Entry 9NQU (electron microscopy, 3.16 A resolution); this record covers chains E and J of the 11 polymer chains in the assembly.

== Chain E ==
Molecule: Histone H3.2
From: Homo sapiens
UniProt: Q71DI3 (H32_HUMAN); residues 1-135 here correspond to UniProt positions 2-136 (UniProt number = residue number + 1)
Sequence (135 residues; row label = number of the first residue in the row):
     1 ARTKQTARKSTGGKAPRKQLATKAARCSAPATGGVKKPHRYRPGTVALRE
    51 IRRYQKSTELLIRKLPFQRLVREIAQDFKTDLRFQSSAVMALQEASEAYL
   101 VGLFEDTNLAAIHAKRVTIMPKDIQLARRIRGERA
Not modelled in the structure: 1-14, 135
Differences from the reference sequence: conflict Cys27 (Lys28 in Q71DI3), Ala110 (Cys111 in Q71DI3)
Curated features (UniProtKB/Swiss-Prot):
  - modified residue: Arg2 (Asymmetric dimethylarginine), Thr3 (Phosphothreonine), Lys4 (Allysine), Gln5 (5-glutamyl dopamine), Thr6 (Phosphothreonine), Arg8 (Citrulline), Lys9 (N6,N6,N6-trimethyllysine), Ser10 (ADP-ribosylserine), Thr11 (Phosphothreonine), Lys14 (N6-(2-hydroxyisobutyryl)lysine), Arg17 (Asymmetric dimethylarginine), Lys18 (N6-(2-hydroxyisobutyryl)lysine), Lys23 (N6-(2-hydroxyisobutyryl)lysine), Arg26 (Citrulline), Ser28 (ADP-ribosylserine), Lys36 (N6,N6,N6-trimethyllysine), Lys37 (N6-methyllysine), Tyr41 (Phosphotyrosine), Lys56 (N6,N6,N6-trimethyllysine), Ser57 (Phosphoserine) and 7 more in UniProt
  - lipidation: Lys18 (N6-decanoyllysine)
Covalently attached groups: N-heptanoyl-N-hydroxy-beta-alanine (OH0) linked to Cys27

== Chain J ==
Molecule: 185-nt DNA strand
From: synthetic construct
Sequence (185 nucleotides; numbered -92 to 92; the number before each row is that of its first residue; numbers below 1 keep their minus sign (DA-92 is residue -92)):
   -92 ATCGCTGTTCAATACATGCACAGGATGTATATATCTGACACGTGCCTGGA
   -42 GACTAGGGAGTAATCCCCTTGGCGGTTAAAACGCGGGGGACAGCGCGTAC
     8 GTGCGTTTAAGCGGTGCTAGAGCTGTCTACGACCAATTGAGCGGCCTCGG
    58 CACCGGGATTCTCCAGGGCGGCCGCGTATAGGGAT

== Chain E / chain J interface ==
Residue-residue contacts (25):
  Ala15(E) - DC82(J)  phosphate contact
  Arg40(E) - DG-8(J)  base contact
  Tyr41(E) - DT69(J)  phosphate contact
  Tyr41(E) - DC70(J)  phosphate contact
  Arg42(E) - DG-5(J)  salt bridge to the phosphate
  Arg42(E) - DC70(J)  salt bridge to the phosphate
  Arg42(E) - DC71(J)  phosphate contact
  Pro43(E) - DG-5(J)  sugar contact
  Thr45(E) - DT69(J)  phosphate contact
  Thr45(E) - DC70(J)  phosphate contact
  Arg63(E) - DA-13(J)  salt bridge to the phosphate
  Arg72(E) - DT-23(J)  salt bridge to the phosphate
  Arg83(E) - DT-24(J)  hydrogen bond to the base
  Arg83(E) - DT-23(J)  hydrogen bond to the sugar
  Phe84(E) - DT-24(J)  sugar contact
  Phe84(E) - DT-23(J)  hydrogen bond to the phosphate
  Gln85(E) - DT-24(J)  phosphate contact
  Ser86(E) - DT-24(J)  hydrogen bond to the phosphate
  Arg116(E) - DA-3(J)  phosphate contact
  Arg116(E) - DC-2(J)  phosphate contact
  Val117(E) - DA-3(J)  hydrogen bond to the phosphate
  Thr118(E) - DG-4(J)  phosphate contact
  Thr118(E) - DA-3(J)  hydrogen bond to the phosphate
  Met120(E) - DA-3(J)  phosphate contact
  Met120(E) - DC-2(J)  phosphate contact
Also at the interface, not in a pair above, chain E (18 interface residues in all): Arg52, Lys115
Also at the interface, not in a pair above, chain J (13 interface residues in all): DA-14

== In short ==
18 residues of chain E face 13 of chain J across their interface; the contacts include 6 hydrogen bonds and 4
salt bridges. Polar contacts include Arg83(E)-DT-24(J), Arg83(E)-DT-23(J) and Phe84(E)-DT-23(J). Covalently
linked N-heptanoyl-N-hydroxy-beta-alanine: at Cys27(E).
Here chain E is Histone H3.2 (Homo sapiens) and chain J is a 185-nt DNA strand (synthetic construct). Entry
9NQU (KDM6B-nucleosome structure stabilized by H3K27C-UNC8015 covalent conjugate) was determined by electron
microscopy.
